Entry 8XQW (electron microscopy, 2.90 A resolution); this record covers chains A and R of the 22 polymer chains in the assembly.

== Chain A ==
Name: Fhl1
Source organism: Chlamydomonas reinhardtii
Chain sequence (1182 residues; numbered 1 to 1182; the number before each row is that of its first residue):
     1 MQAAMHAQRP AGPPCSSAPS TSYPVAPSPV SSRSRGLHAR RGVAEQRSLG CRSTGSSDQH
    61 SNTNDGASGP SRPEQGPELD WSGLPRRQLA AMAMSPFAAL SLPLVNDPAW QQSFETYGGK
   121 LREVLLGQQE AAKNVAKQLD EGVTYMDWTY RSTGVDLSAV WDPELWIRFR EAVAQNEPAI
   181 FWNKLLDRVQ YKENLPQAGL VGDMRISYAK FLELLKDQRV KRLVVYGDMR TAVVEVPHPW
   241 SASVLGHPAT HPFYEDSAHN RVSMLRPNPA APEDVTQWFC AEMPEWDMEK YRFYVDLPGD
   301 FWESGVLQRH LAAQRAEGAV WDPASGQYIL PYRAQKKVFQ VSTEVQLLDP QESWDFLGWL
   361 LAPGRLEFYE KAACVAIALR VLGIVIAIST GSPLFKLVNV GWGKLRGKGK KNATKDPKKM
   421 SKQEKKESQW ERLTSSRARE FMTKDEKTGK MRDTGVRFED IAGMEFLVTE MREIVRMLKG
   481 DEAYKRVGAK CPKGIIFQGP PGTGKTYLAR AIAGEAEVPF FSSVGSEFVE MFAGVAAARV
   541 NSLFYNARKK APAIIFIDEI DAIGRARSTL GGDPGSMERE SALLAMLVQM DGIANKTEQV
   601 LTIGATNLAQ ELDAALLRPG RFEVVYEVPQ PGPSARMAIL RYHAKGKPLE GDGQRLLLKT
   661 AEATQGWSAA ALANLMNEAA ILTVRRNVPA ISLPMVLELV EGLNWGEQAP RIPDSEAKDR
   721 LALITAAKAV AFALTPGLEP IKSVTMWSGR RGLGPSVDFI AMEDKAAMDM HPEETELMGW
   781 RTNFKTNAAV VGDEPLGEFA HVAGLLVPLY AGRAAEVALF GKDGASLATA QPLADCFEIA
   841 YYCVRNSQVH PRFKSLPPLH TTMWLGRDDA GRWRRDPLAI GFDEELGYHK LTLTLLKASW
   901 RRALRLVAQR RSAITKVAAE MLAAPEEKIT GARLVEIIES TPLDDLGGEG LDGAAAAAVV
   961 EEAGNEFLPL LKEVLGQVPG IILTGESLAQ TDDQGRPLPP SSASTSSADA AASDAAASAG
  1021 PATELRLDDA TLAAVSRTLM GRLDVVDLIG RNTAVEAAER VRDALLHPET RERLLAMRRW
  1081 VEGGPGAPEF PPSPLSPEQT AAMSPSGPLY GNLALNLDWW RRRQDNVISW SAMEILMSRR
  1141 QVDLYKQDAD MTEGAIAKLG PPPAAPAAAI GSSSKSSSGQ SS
Disordered / not traced: 1-108, 391-420, 986-1023, 1165-1182
Ion coordination: Mg2+: Thr-506 (together with AMP-PNP)
Small-molecule neighbours: AMP-PNP (ANP; phosphoaminophosphonic acid-adenylate ester): Asp-460, Ile-461, Ala-462, Gly-463, Met-464, Pro-500, Pro-501, Gly-502, Thr-503, Gly-504, Lys-505, Thr-506, Tyr-507, Asn-607, Ile-639, Tyr-642, His-643, Ala-669, Ala-670, Ala-673

== Chain R ==
Name: DnaJ
Source organism: Chlamydomonas reinhardtii
Reference sequence: A0A2K3DGW6 (A0A2K3DGW6_CHLRE); residue numbers follow UniProt; this construct covers 1-462
Chain sequence (462 residues; numbered 1 to 462; the number before each row is that of its first residue):
     1 MGQFYSREFD GDPYVDLMRS LPERELVWWA QKVIWLAEGF TFVDHFARTY PRLLQHKCQR
    61 CKGAGVMTCP ACLGDARVSG GARRRAALAG LGGVAEGRSA HDHDHEAGAD GGCRVCGTAC
   121 AWDAESEWME RWGEWESRLA YYDKATGPLM DEWYEDVLNA GNLEEDTPPV EDDPPGPEVT
   181 GRWAEHDRAL HKDKKRMAAL MRRWGHPYDA DANLGYQIVD PTASMGENVW NMAQVYNSLP
   241 PELNPLRTQH LADRGGGNTQ AAVEAARSAF DAQVVMEAAL LQNLEAAAQD LPKPHRLPPT
   301 AGTVACNECG GAAWGYSFFP NTAVMFGLER PFWGDTLARL SKYWNPTQVA DPARTGQLLP
   361 YGEGGLRRLL AAGGGGEDEE GGALEAVVGK APATTGRYRR DLELLLAHPE LRDGALRVPG
   421 GWGPEGGLQT YLRGQQEEQA RMQRRRDLAA EASPLELAPA GK
Disordered / not traced: 75-110, 371-382, 450-462
Modified positions: Ser-126 (phosphoserine; SEP); Thr-167 (phosphothreonine; TPO)
Ion coordination: Zn2+ site 1: Cys-58, Cys-61, Cys-306, Cys-309; Zn2+ site 2: Cys-69, Cys-72, Cys-113, Cys-116
Small-molecule neighbours: diacyl glycerol (DGA): Phe-46, Tyr-50, Leu-53, Met-325, Phe-326

== Interface between chain A and chain R ==
Contacting residue pairs (124; chain A residue first):
  Tyr-191(A) / Gln-289(R)  hydrogen bond
  Lys-192(A) / Glu-285(R)
  Leu-195(A) / Glu-285(R)
  Leu-200(A) / Glu-277(R)
  Val-201(A) / Trp-132(R)  hydrophobic
  Val-201(A) / Glu-277(R)
  Gly-202(A) / Gln-273(R)
  Gly-202(A) / Glu-277(R)
  Asp-203(A) / Trp-122(R)
  Asp-203(A) / Gln-273(R)
  Asp-203(A) / Met-276(R)
  Met-204(A) / Trp-122(R)
  Met-204(A) / Leu-280(R)
  Arg-205(A) / Trp-122(R)
  Arg-205(A) / Met-276(R)
  Arg-205(A) / Leu-280(R)
  Ile-206(A) / Trp-122(R)
  Ile-206(A) / Asp-123(R)
  Ser-207(A) / Asp-123(R)  hydrogen bond
  Ser-207(A) / Thr-300(R)
  Ser-207(A) / Ala-301(R)
  Tyr-208(A) / Thr-68(R)
  Tyr-208(A) / Thr-300(R)
  Tyr-208(A) / Thr-303(R)
  Ala-209(A) / Ala-301(R)
  Lys-210(A) / Asp-123(R)
  Leu-212(A) / Leu-73(R)  hydrophobic
  Asp-217(A) / Ala-393(R)
  Asp-217(A) / Thr-394(R)
  Arg-219(A) / Glu-125(R)  salt bridge
  Arg-219(A) / Thr-395(R)
  Gly-227(A) / Ala-287(R)  hydrogen bond (backbone-backbone)
  Asp-228(A) / Ala-287(R)
  Asp-228(A) / Asp-290(R)
  Asp-228(A) / Leu-291(R)
  Arg-230(A) / Lys-57(R)
  Arg-230(A) / Lys-62(R)  hydrogen bond (side chain-backbone)
  Arg-230(A) / Gly-63(R)
  Arg-230(A) / Ala-64(R)
  Arg-230(A) / Lys-293(R)  hydrogen bond (backbone-side chain)
  Thr-231(A) / Leu-284(R)
  Thr-231(A) / Lys-293(R)  hydrogen bond
  Val-233(A) / Leu-284(R)  hydrophobic
  His-238(A) / Trp-132(R)
  Pro-239(A) / Tyr-398(R)
  Trp-240(A) / Met-129(R)
  Trp-240(A) / Gly-421(R)  hydrogen bond (side chain-backbone)
  Leu-245(A) / Leu-402(R)  hydrophobic
  Gly-246(A) / Leu-405(R)
  Gly-246(A) / Arg-412(R)
  His-247(A) / Leu-405(R)
  His-247(A) / Leu-428(R)
  Pro-248(A) / Leu-405(R)
  Pro-248(A) / Leu-411(R)
  Pro-248(A) / Arg-417(R)
  Pro-248(A) / Val-418(R)  hydrogen bond (backbone-backbone)
  Pro-248(A) / Leu-428(R)  hydrophobic
  Ala-249(A) / Arg-417(R)  hydrogen bond (backbone-side chain)
  Ala-249(A) / Val-418(R)  hydrophobic
  Ala-249(A) / Gly-420(R)
  Thr-250(A) / Arg-417(R)
  His-251(A) / Arg-417(R)
  Pro-252(A) / Gly-414(R)
  His-259(A) / Asp-413(R)
  His-259(A) / Gly-414(R)  hydrogen bond (backbone-backbone)
  Asn-260(A) / Arg-182(R)
  Asn-260(A) / Arg-412(R)
  Asn-260(A) / Asp-413(R)
  Arg-261(A) / Arg-412(R)  hydrogen bond (backbone-backbone)
  Arg-261(A) / Asp-413(R)  hydrogen bond (side chain-backbone)
  Arg-261(A) / Leu-416(R)  hydrogen bond (side chain-backbone)
  Ala-270(A) / Val-388(R)  hydrophobic
  Asp-274(A) / Arg-399(R)  salt bridge
  Val-275(A) / Arg-399(R)
  Val-275(A) / Leu-402(R)  hydrophobic
  Val-275(A) / Glu-403(R)
  Thr-276(A) / Thr-395(R)
  Thr-276(A) / Arg-399(R)
  Gln-277(A) / Ala-391(R)
  Trp-278(A) / Leu-406(R)  hydrophobic
  Tyr-291(A) / Trp-128(R)  hydrophobic
  Phe-293(A) / Trp-122(R)  hydrophobic
  Tyr-294(A) / Asn-283(R)  hydrogen bond
  Tyr-294(A) / Leu-284(R)  hydrophobic
  Asp-296(A) / Lys-293(R)  salt bridge
  Pro-298(A) / Val-66(R)
  Pro-298(A) / Met-67(R)
  Pro-298(A) / Thr-68(R)
  Gly-299(A) / Cys-61(R)
  Gly-299(A) / Lys-62(R)  hydrogen bond (backbone-side chain)
  Gly-299(A) / Ala-64(R)
  Gly-299(A) / Val-66(R)  hydrogen bond (backbone-backbone)
  Asp-300(A) / Met-67(R)
  Asp-300(A) / Thr-68(R)  hydrogen bond
  Trp-302(A) / Trp-344(R)
  Glu-303(A) / Arg-339(R)  salt bridge
  Glu-303(A) / Leu-340(R)
  Glu-303(A) / Tyr-343(R)
  Glu-303(A) / Trp-344(R)  hydrogen bond (backbone-side chain)
  Gly-305(A) / Trp-344(R)
  Val-306(A) / Leu-73(R)  hydrophobic
  Tyr-332(A) / Val-387(R)
  Tyr-332(A) / Val-388(R)  hydrophobic
  Arg-333(A) / Ala-386(R)  hydrogen bond (side chain-backbone)
  Arg-333(A) / Val-387(R)
  Arg-333(A) / Gly-389(R)
  Lys-337(A) / Val-388(R)  hydrogen bond (side chain-backbone)
  Lys-337(A) / Lys-390(R)
  Lys-337(A) / Pro-392(R)
  Phe-339(A) / Thr-395(R)
  Phe-339(A) / Tyr-398(R)  hydrophobic
  Gln-340(A) / Pro-392(R)
  Pro-350(A) / Ala-288(R)
  Ser-353(A) / Ala-288(R)
  Asp-355(A) / Arg-48(R)  salt bridge
  Asp-355(A) / Arg-52(R)  salt bridge
  Asp-355(A) / Gln-289(R)
  Trp-359(A) / His-45(R)
  Trp-359(A) / Arg-48(R)
  Arg-365(A) / Asp-44(R)  salt bridge
  Phe-368(A) / Ala-37(R)  hydrophobic
  Leu-379(A) / Leu-26(R)
  Leu-379(A) / Val-27(R)
  Leu-379(A) / Ala-30(R)  hydrophobic
Interface residues without a listed pair, chain A (84 interface residues in all): Pro-196, Gly-199, Glu-213, Leu-214, Lys-216, Tyr-226, Glu-255, Ser-263, Leu-265, Asn-268, Phe-279, Leu-297, Ser-304, Gln-308, Arg-309, Val-338, Phe-356, Ala-372, Leu-382
Interface residues without a listed pair, chain R (82 interface residues in all): Ile-34, Thr-41, Cys-120, Trp-135, Leu-139, Leu-281, Pro-292, Leu-297, Gly-302, Arg-330, Leu-384, Asp-401

== Summary ==
84 residues of chain A and 82 residues of chain R are in contact; the contacts include 20 hydrogen bonds and 7
salt bridges. Polar contacts include Arg-219(A)/Glu-125(R), Asp-274(A)/Arg-399(R) and Asp-296(A)/Lys-293(R).
Bound to chain A: AMP-PNP. Chain R binds diacyl glycerol.
Here chain A is Fhl1 and chain R is DnaJ, both from Chlamydomonas reinhardtii. Entry 8XQW (Cryo-EM structure
of the Ycf2-FtsHi motor complex from Chlamydomonas reinhardtii in AMPPNP bound state) was determined by
electron microscopy, deposited together with 8XQX.
